5L6C - chains S and T of the 28 polymer chains in the assembly; structure by X-ray diffraction, 2.60 A resolution.

Chain S:
Molecule: Proteasome subunit alpha type-6
Source organism: Saccharomyces cerevisiae (strain ATCC 204508 / S288c)
Notes: EC 3.4.25.1
UniProtKB: P40302 (PSA6_YEAST); residues 0-233 here correspond to UniProt positions 1-234 (UniProt number = residue number + 1)
Chain sequence (234 residues; each row starts with the number of its first residue; numbering starts at 0):
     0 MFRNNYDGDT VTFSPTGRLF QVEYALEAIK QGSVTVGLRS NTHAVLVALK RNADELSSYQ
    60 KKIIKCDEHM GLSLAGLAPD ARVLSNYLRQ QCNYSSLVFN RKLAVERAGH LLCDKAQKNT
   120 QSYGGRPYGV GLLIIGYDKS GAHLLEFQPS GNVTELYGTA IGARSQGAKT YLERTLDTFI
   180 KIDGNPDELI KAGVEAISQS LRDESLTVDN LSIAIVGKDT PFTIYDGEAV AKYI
Not modelled in the structure: 0-2
Swiss-Prot annotation at these positions:
  - modified residue: Ser13 (Phosphoserine)
  - cross-link: Lys190 (Glycyl lysine isopeptide (Lys-Gly) (interchain with G-Cter in ubiquitin))

Chain T:
Molecule: Probable proteasome subunit alpha type-7
Source organism: Saccharomyces cerevisiae (strain ATCC 204508 / S288c)
Notes: EC 3.4.25.1
UniProtKB: P21242 (PSA7_YEAST); residues -3 to 284 here correspond to UniProt positions 1-288 (UniProt number = residue number + 4)
Chain sequence (288 residues; row label = number of the first residue in the row; numbers below 1 keep their minus sign (Met-3 is residue -3)):
    -3 MTSIGTGYDL SNSVFSPDGR NFQVEYAVKA VENGTTSIGI KCNDGVVFAV EKLITSKLLV
    57 PQKNVKIQVV DRHIGCVYSG LIPDGRHLVN RGREEAASFK KLYKTPIPIP AFADRLGQYV
   117 QAHTLYNSVR PFGVSTIFGG VDKNGAHLYM LEPSGSYWGY KGAATGKGRQ SAKAELEKLV
   177 DHHPEGLSAR EAVKQAAKII YLAHEDNKEK DFELEISWCS LSETNGLHKF VKGDLLQEAI
   237 DFAQKEINGD DDEDEDDSDN VMSSDDENAP VATNANATTD QEGDIHLE
Not modelled in the structure: -3 to 1, 245-284
Swiss-Prot annotation at these positions:
  - modified residue: Thr-2 (N-acetylthreonine)

Chain S / chain T interface:
Pairs across the interface (62):
  Asn4(S) with Leu6(T)
  Tyr5(S) with Asp5(T), hydrogen bond; Leu6(T), hydrophobic
  Thr9(S) with Arg126(T)
  Val10(S) with Gln19(T); Asn123(T); Ser124(T); Val125(T); Arg126(T)
  Thr11(S) with Leu6(T); Gln19(T)
  Phe12(S) with Gln19(T); Tyr22(T), hydrophobic; Ala23(T), hydrophobic; Arg126(T); Pro127(T)
  Ser13(S) with Tyr22(T)
  Pro14(S) with Tyr22(T), hydrophobic; Lys25(T)
  Thr15(S) with Lys25(T)
  Gly16(S) with Tyr22(T); Lys25(T); Ala26(T)
  Leu18(S) with Leu77(T), hydrophobic; Arg126(T)
  His109(S) with Arg82(T)
  Cys112(S) with Arg82(T)
  Asp113(S) with Arg82(T), salt bridge; Asn86(T)
  Gln116(S) with Pro79(T); Asp80(T); His83(T), hydrogen bond; Arg126(T)
  Thr119(S) with Arg126(T), hydrogen bond (backbone-side chain)
  Gln120(S) with Val125(T); Arg126(T), hydrogen bond (backbone-backbone); Pro127(T); Phe128(T)
  Ser121(S) with Ser124(T)
  Tyr122(S) with Ser124(T), hydrogen bond (backbone-backbone)
  Ser149(S) with Pro79(T)
  Gly150(S) with Pro79(T)
  Asn151(S) with Ile78(T); Pro79(T)
  Thr153(S) with Leu55(T); Asn60(T)
  Glu154(S) with Val56(T); Lys59(T); Asn60(T), hydrogen bond (backbone-side chain)
  Leu155(S) with Leu54(T); Leu55(T); Val56(T)
  Tyr156(S) with Leu54(T), hydrogen bond (backbone-backbone); Leu55(T); Val56(T); Pro57(T)
  Gly157(S) with Leu54(T)
  Lys168(S) with Leu54(T)
  Leu171(S) with Leu54(T)
  Glu172(S) with Ser52(T), hydrogen bond; Lys53(T), hydrogen bond (side chain-backbone)
  Leu175(S) with Lys53(T)
Also at the interface, not in a pair above, chain S (35 interface residues in all): Arg38, Glu105, Val152, Phe178
Also at the interface, not in a pair above, chain T (30 interface residues in all): His119, Gly129

In short:
35 residues of chain S and 30 residues of chain T are in contact, with 9 hydrogen bonds and 1 salt bridge.
Polar pairs include Asp113(S)-Arg82(T), Tyr5(S)-Asp5(T) and Gln116(S)-His83(T).
Here chain S is Proteasome subunit alpha type-6 and chain T is Probable proteasome subunit alpha type-7, both
from Saccharomyces cerevisiae (strain ATCC 204508 / S288c). Entry 5L6C (Yeast 20S proteasome with mouse beta5i
(1-138) and mouse beta6 (97-111; 118-133) in complex with epoxyketone ...) was determined by X-ray
diffraction, deposited together with 5L52, 5L54, 5L55, 5L5A, 5L5B, 5L5D and 30 further entries.
